PDB entry 7ZAK | X-ray diffraction, 1.62 A resolution | chains A and C of the 3 polymer chains in the assembly

Chain A:
Protein: MHC class II HLA-DP alpha chain (DPA1*02:01)
From: Homo sapiens
Amino-acid sequence (268 residues; numbered -4 to 263; the number before each row is that of its first residue; numbers below 1 keep their minus sign (Arg-4 is residue -4)):
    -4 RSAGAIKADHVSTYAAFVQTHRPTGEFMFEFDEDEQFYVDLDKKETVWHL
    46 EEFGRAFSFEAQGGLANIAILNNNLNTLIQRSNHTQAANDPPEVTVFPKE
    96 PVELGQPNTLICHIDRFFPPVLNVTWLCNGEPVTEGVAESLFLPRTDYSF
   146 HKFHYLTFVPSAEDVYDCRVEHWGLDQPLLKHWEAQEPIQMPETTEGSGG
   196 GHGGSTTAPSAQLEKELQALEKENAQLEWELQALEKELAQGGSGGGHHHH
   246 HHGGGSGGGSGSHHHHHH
Disordered / not traced: -4 to 0, 182-263
Cystine bridges: Cys107-Cys163
Covalently attached groups: N-acetylglucosamine (NAG) linked to Asn118

Chain C:
Protein: Synthetic peptide
Amino-acid sequence (15 residues; each row starts with the number of its first residue):
     1 KNLEKYKGKFVREID

Chain A / chain C interface:
Contacting residue pairs (34):
  Tyr9(A) with Tyr6(C), hydrogen bond (side chain-backbone)
  Phe24(A) with Lys5(C)
  Gln31(A) with Lys5(C), hydrogen bond
  Gly49(A) with Asn2(C), hydrogen bond (backbone-side chain)
  Arg50(A) with Asn2(C), hydrogen bond (backbone-side chain)
  Ala51(A) with Asn2(C); Leu3(C), hydrogen bond (backbone-backbone)
  Phe52(A) with Asn2(C), hydrogen bond (backbone-side chain); Leu3(C)
  Ser53(A) with Asn2(C); Leu3(C), hydrogen bond (backbone-backbone); Glu4(C); Lys5(C), hydrogen bond (backbone-backbone)
  Phe54(A) with Glu4(C); Lys5(C); Lys7(C)
  Glu55(A) with Lys1(C), salt bridge; Glu4(C), hydrogen bond (backbone-side chain)
  Gly58(A) with Lys7(C)
  Asn62(A) with Gly8(C), hydrogen bond (side chain-backbone); Lys9(C); Phe10(C), hydrogen bond (side chain-backbone)
  Ile65(A) with Phe10(C); Val11(C); Arg12(C)
  Asn68(A) with Arg12(C), hydrogen bond
  Asn69(A) with Val11(C), hydrogen bond (side chain-backbone); Arg12(C); Glu13(C), hydrogen bond (side chain-backbone)
  Thr72(A) with Ile14(C); Asp15(C), hydrogen bond
  Leu73(A) with Glu13(C)
  Arg76(A) with Glu13(C), salt bridge; Ile14(C)
Interface residues without a listed pair, chain A (22 interface residues in all): Phe32, Trp43, Ala64, Leu66
The authors on this interface:
  - specific contacts: Gln31(A)-Lys5(C)

Overview:
The interface between chain A and chain C involves 22 residues on one side and 15 on the other, with 15
hydrogen bonds and 2 salt bridges. Among the polar pairs are Glu55(A)-Lys1(C), Arg76(A)-Glu13(C) and
Tyr9(A)-Tyr6(C). The authors report a contact between Gln31(A) and Lys5(C).
Chain A is MHC class II HLA-DP alpha chain (DPA1*02:01) (Homo sapiens) and chain C is Synthetic peptide; the
structure, Crystal structure of HLA-DP (DPA1*02:01-DPB1*01:01) in complex with a peptide, was determined by
X-ray diffraction (same publication as 7ZFR).
